7VL9 - chains B and G of the 6 polymer chains in the assembly; structure by electron microscopy, 2.60 A resolution.

Chain B:
Protein: Guanine nucleotide-binding protein G(I)/G(S)/G(T) subunit beta-1
Source organism: Homo sapiens
Reference sequence: P62873 (GBB1_HUMAN); residue numbers follow UniProt; this construct covers 2-340
Sequence (345 residues; numbered -4 to 340; the number before each row is that of its first residue; numbers below 1 keep their minus sign (Gly-4 is residue -4)):
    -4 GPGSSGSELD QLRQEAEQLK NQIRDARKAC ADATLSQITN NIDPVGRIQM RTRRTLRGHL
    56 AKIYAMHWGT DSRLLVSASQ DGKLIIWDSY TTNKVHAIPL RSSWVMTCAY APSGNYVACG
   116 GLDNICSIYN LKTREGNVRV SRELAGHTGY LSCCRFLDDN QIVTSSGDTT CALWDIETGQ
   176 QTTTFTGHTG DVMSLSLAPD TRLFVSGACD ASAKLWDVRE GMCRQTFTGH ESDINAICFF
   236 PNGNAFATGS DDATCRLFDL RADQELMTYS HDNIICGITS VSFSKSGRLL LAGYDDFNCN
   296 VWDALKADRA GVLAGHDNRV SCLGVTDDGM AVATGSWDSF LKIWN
Disordered / not traced: -4 to 1
Differences from the reference sequence: expression tag (-4 to 1)

Chain G:
Protein: Guanine nucleotide-binding protein G(I)/G(S)/G(O) subunit gamma-2
Source organism: Homo sapiens
Reference sequence: P59768 (GBG2_HUMAN); residues 1-71 here = UniProt positions 1-71
Sequence (71 residues; numbered 1 to 71; the number before each row is that of its first residue):
     1 MASNNTASIA QARKLVEQLK MEANIDRIKV SKAAADLMAY CEAHAKEDPL LTPVPASENP
    61 FREKKFFCAI L
Disordered / not traced: 1-4, 63-71

Interface between chain B and chain G:
Contacting residue pairs - 85 pairs, chain B then chain G:
  Glu3(B) - Ile9(G)
  Glu3(B) - Arg13(G)  salt bridge
  Leu4(B) - Ser8(G)
  Leu4(B) - Ile9(G)
  Leu7(B) - Ile9(G)
  Leu7(B) - Ala12(G)  hydrophobic
  Leu7(B) - Arg13(G)
  Glu10(B) - Val16(G)
  Glu10(B) - Lys20(G)  salt bridge
  Leu14(B) - Val16(G)  hydrophobic
  Leu14(B) - Leu19(G)  hydrophobic
  Leu14(B) - Lys20(G)
  Lys15(B) - Leu19(G)
  Ile18(B) - Leu19(G)  hydrophobic
  Ile18(B) - Arg27(G)
  Ala21(B) - Arg27(G)
  Cys25(B) - Arg27(G)
  Cys25(B) - Ile28(G)
  Cys25(B) - Lys29(G)
  Cys25(B) - Val30(G)  hydrogen bond (backbone-backbone)
  Ala26(B) - Val30(G)  hydrophobic
  Asp27(B) - Lys29(G)
  Asp27(B) - Val30(G)
  Asp27(B) - Ser31(G)  hydrogen bond (side chain-backbone)
  Ala28(B) - Val30(G)
  Leu30(B) - Ala34(G)  hydrophobic
  Ile33(B) - Ser31(G)
  Ile33(B) - Ala34(G)  hydrophobic
  Ile33(B) - Met38(G)
  Ile37(B) - Met38(G)  hydrophobic
  Ile37(B) - Glu42(G)
  Val40(B) - Leu51(G)  hydrophobic
  Met45(B) - Leu50(G)  hydrophobic
  Arg48(B) - Asn59(G)
  Arg48(B) - Phe61(G)
  Arg49(B) - Pro60(G)
  Arg49(B) - Phe61(G)  hydrogen bond (side chain-backbone)
  Arg49(B) - Arg62(G)
  Ser84(B) - Phe61(G)
  Tyr85(B) - Pro60(G)
  Tyr85(B) - Phe61(G)  hydrophobic
  Cys218(B) - Gln18(G)
  Cys218(B) - Met21(G)
  Cys218(B) - Glu22(G)
  Arg219(B) - Glu22(G)
  Thr221(B) - Glu22(G)  hydrogen bond
  Phe235(B) - Leu37(G)  hydrophobic
  Phe235(B) - Tyr40(G)  hydrophobic
  Phe235(B) - Cys41(G)  hydrophobic
  Pro236(B) - Tyr40(G)
  Asn237(B) - Tyr40(G)
  Ala240(B) - Leu37(G)  hydrophobic
  Leu252(B) - Leu37(G)  hydrophobic
  Asp254(B) - Ala33(G)
  Arg256(B) - Arg27(G)
  Arg256(B) - Ile28(G)  hydrogen bond (backbone-backbone)
  Arg256(B) - Asp36(G)  salt bridge
  Ala257(B) - Arg27(G)
  Ala257(B) - Ile28(G)
  Asp258(B) - Arg27(G)  salt bridge
  Gln259(B) - Val30(G)
  Leu261(B) - Val30(G)  hydrophobic
  Ser279(B) - Asp48(G)  hydrogen bond
  Lys280(B) - Glu47(G)
  Lys280(B) - Asp48(G)  hydrogen bond (backbone-side chain)
  Ser281(B) - Tyr40(G)
  Ser281(B) - Cys41(G)
  Ser281(B) - His44(G)
  Ser281(B) - Asp48(G)  hydrogen bond
  Gly282(B) - Cys41(G)
  Arg283(B) - Cys41(G)
  Leu284(B) - Leu50(G)
  Leu300(B) - Met38(G)  hydrophobic
  Leu300(B) - Cys41(G)  hydrophobic
  Asp323(B) - Pro49(G)
  Gly324(B) - Pro49(G)
  Gly324(B) - Leu50(G)
  Met325(B) - Pro49(G)  hydrophobic
  Met325(B) - Leu50(G)
  Met325(B) - Pro60(G)
  Ala326(B) - Phe61(G)  hydrophobic
  Val327(B) - Leu50(G)  hydrophobic
  Ile338(B) - Phe61(G)  hydrophobic
  Asn340(B) - Asn59(G)
  Asn340(B) - Phe61(G)
Also at the interface, not in a pair above, chain B (59 interface residues in all): Arg22, Ala24, Thr34, Ile43, Trp63, Ser67, Met217, Gln220, Val320, Trp339
Also at the interface, not in a pair above, chain G (39 interface residues in all): Ala23, Ile25, Asp26, Ala45, Val54, Glu58

In short:
Chain B and chain G form an interface of 59 and 39 residues respectively, with 8 hydrogen bonds and 4 salt
bridges. Among the polar pairs are Glu3(B)-Arg13(G), Glu10(B)-Lys20(G) and Arg256(B)-Asp36(G).
Chain B is Guanine nucleotide-binding protein G(I)/G(S)/G(T) subunit beta-1 and chain G is Guanine
nucleotide-binding protein G(I)/G(S)/G(O) subunit gamma-2, both from Homo sapiens; the structure, Cryo-EM
structure of the CCL15(26-92) bound CCR1-Gi complex, was determined by electron microscopy together with 7VL8
and 7VLA from the same study.
